Entry 8VGE (X-ray diffraction, 2.01 A resolution); this record covers chains L and H.

Chain L:
Molecule: Fab E104.v1.4DS.A114F light chain
From: Homo sapiens
Notes: antibody fragment or engineered binder
Sequence (217 residues; row label = number of the first residue in the row; a row labelled like 95A-95B holds insertion residues (95A, then the next letters in order)):
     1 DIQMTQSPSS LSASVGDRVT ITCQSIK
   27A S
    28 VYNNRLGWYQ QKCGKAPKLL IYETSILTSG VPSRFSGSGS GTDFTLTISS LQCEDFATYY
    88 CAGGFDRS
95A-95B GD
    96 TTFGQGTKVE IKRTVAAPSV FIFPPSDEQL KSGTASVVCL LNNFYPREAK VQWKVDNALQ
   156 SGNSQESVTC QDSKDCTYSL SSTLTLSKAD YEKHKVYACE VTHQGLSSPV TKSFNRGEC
Disordered / not traced: 1-2, 213-214
Disulfides: Cys-23/Cys-88, Cys-40/Cys-165, Cys-80/Cys-171, Cys-134/Cys-194

Chain H:
Molecule: Fab E104.v1.4DS.A114F heavy chain
From: Homo sapiens
Notes: antibody fragment or engineered binder
Sequence (238 residues; each row starts with the number of its first residue; note: 4 numbers in that range are skipped by the numbering (no residue carries them; nothing is unmodelled there); a row labelled like 82A-82C holds insertion residues (82A, then the next letters in order)):
     1 EVQLVESGPG CVKPSETLSL TCTVSRFSLI GYAITWIRQP PGKGLEWIGG ISSAATTFYS
    61 SWAKSRVTIS VDTSKNQFSL KL
82A-82C SSV
    83 TAADTAVYYC ARDPRGYG
100A-100F AALDRL
   101 DLWGQGTCVT VSSFSTK
   122 GPSVFPLAPS SKSTSGGTAA LGCLVKDYFC ECPVTVSWNS GALTSGVHTF PAVLQSSGLY
   182 SLSSVVTVPS SSLGTQTYIC NVNHKPSNTK VDKKVEPKSC DKTHTHHHHH HP
Disordered / not traced: 1, 132-138, 195-196, 219-233
Disulfides: Cys-11/Cys-151, Cys-22/Cys-92, Cys-108/Cys-153, Cys-144/Cys-201

Chain L / chain H interface:
Contacting residue pairs (76; chain L residue first):
  Arg-32(L) / Tyr-99(H)
  Arg-32(L) / Asp-100D(H)
  Leu-33(L) / Asp-100D(H)
  Gly-34(L) / Asp-100D(H)
  Tyr-36(L) / Leu-100C(H)  hydrogen bond (side chain-backbone)
  Tyr-36(L) / Asp-100D(H)
  Tyr-36(L) / Arg-100E(H)  hydrogen bond (side chain-backbone)
  Tyr-36(L) / Leu-100F(H)  hydrogen bond (side chain-backbone)
  Tyr-36(L) / Trp-103(H)
  Gln-38(L) / Gln-39(H)  hydrogen bond
  Gln-38(L) / Tyr-91(H)  hydrogen bond
  Lys-42(L) / Tyr-91(H)
  Lys-42(L) / Gln-105(H)
  Ala-43(L) / Tyr-91(H)  hydrophobic
  Ala-43(L) / Trp-103(H)  hydrophobic
  Ala-43(L) / Gly-104(H)
  Ala-43(L) / Gln-105(H)  hydrogen bond (backbone-side chain)
  Pro-44(L) / Leu-45(H)  hydrophobic
  Pro-44(L) / Trp-103(H)
  Leu-46(L) / Asp-100D(H)
  Leu-46(L) / Arg-100E(H)
  Leu-46(L) / Leu-100F(H)
  Leu-46(L) / Asp-101(H)
  Tyr-49(L) / Asp-100D(H)
  Tyr-49(L) / Arg-100E(H)
  Glu-50(L) / Arg-97(H)  salt bridge
  Glu-50(L) / Arg-100E(H)  salt bridge
  Tyr-87(L) / Gln-39(H)  hydrogen bond
  Tyr-87(L) / Lys-43(H)
  Tyr-87(L) / Gly-44(H)
  Tyr-87(L) / Leu-45(H)  hydrophobic
  Ala-89(L) / Leu-100C(H)
  Ala-89(L) / Asp-100D(H)
  Arg-94(L) / Tyr-99(H)
  Ser-95(L) / Phe-58(H)
  Gly-95A(L) / Trp-47(H)
  Gly-95A(L) / Ala-100A(H)
  Thr-96(L) / Ala-100A(H)
  Thr-96(L) / Leu-100C(H)  hydrogen bond (side chain-backbone)
  Thr-97(L) / Leu-100C(H)
  Phe-98(L) / Ile-37(H)  hydrophobic
  Phe-98(L) / Leu-45(H)
  Phe-98(L) / Leu-100C(H)  hydrophobic
  Phe-116(L) / Ala-141(H)  hydrophobic
  Phe-118(L) / Leu-128(H)  hydrophobic
  Phe-118(L) / Ala-129(H)
  Phe-118(L) / Ala-141(H)
  Ser-121(L) / Phe-126(H)
  Ser-121(L) / Pro-127(H)
  Glu-123(L) / Val-125(H)
  Glu-123(L) / Pro-127(H)
  Glu-123(L) / Lys-214(H)
  Gln-124(L) / Phe-126(H)
  Gln-124(L) / Lys-147(H)
  Thr-129(L) / Lys-147(H)
  Ser-131(L) / Leu-145(H)
  Ser-131(L) / Lys-147(H)
  Val-133(L) / Leu-128(H)  hydrophobic
  Leu-135(L) / Phe-171(H)  hydrophobic
  Leu-135(L) / Val-186(H)  hydrophobic
  Asn-137(L) / His-169(H)
  Asn-137(L) / Thr-188(H)
  Asn-138(L) / His-169(H)  hydrogen bond
  Gln-160(L) / Val-174(H)
  Gln-160(L) / Leu-175(H)  hydrogen bond (side chain-backbone)
  Gln-160(L) / Gln-176(H)
  Glu-161(L) / Val-174(H)
  Ser-162(L) / Phe-171(H)
  Ser-162(L) / Pro-172(H)  hydrogen bond (side chain-backbone)
  Ser-162(L) / Val-174(H)
  Val-163(L) / Pro-172(H)
  Thr-164(L) / Phe-171(H)
  Ser-174(L) / His-169(H)  hydrogen bond
  Ser-174(L) / Phe-171(H)
  Leu-175(L) / Phe-171(H)
  Ser-176(L) / Phe-171(H)
Other interface residues (no listed pair), chain L (43 interface residues in all): Gly-41, Ile-48, Asp-167, Thr-178, Thr-180
Other interface residues (no listed pair), chain H (45 interface residues in all): Glu-46, Ala-100B, Pro-130, Thr-139, Ala-140, Leu-142, Thr-170, Ser-177, Ser-184

Overview:
43 residues of chain L and 45 residues of chain H are in contact, with 12 hydrogen bonds and 2 salt bridges.
Polar pairs include Glu-50(L)/Arg-97(H), Glu-50(L)/Arg-100E(H) and Tyr-36(L)/Leu-100F(H).
Chain L is Fab E104.v1.4DS.A114F light chain and chain H is Fab E104.v1.4DS.A114F heavy chain, both from Homo
sapiens; the structure, Crystal structure of an engineered conformationally rigid anti-Tryptase Fab variant
E104.v1.4DS.A114F, was determined by X-ray diffraction together with 8VEG, 8VGF, 8VGG, 8VGL, 8VGM, 8VGN and 3
further entries from the same study.
